PDB entry 5U7W | X-ray diffraction, 1.76 A resolution | chain A

Chain A:
Molecule: Apyrase
From: Trifolium repens
Notes: EC 3.6.1.5
UniProt: B9U139 (B9U139_TRIRP); residues 2-418 here correspond to UniProt positions 39-455 (UniProt number = residue number + 37)
Amino-acid sequence (426 residues; row label = number of the first residue in the row):
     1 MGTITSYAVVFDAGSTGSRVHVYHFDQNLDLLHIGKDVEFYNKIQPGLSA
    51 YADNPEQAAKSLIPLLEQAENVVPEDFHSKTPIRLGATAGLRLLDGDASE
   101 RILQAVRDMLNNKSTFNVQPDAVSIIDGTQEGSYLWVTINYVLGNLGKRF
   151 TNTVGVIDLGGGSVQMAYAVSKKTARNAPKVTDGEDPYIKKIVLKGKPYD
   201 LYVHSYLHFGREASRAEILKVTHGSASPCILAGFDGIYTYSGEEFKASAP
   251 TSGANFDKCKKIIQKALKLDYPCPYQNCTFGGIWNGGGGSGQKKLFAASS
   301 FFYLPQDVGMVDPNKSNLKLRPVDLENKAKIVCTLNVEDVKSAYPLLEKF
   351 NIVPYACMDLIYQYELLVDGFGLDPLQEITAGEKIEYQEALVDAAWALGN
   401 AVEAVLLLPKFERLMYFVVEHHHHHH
Disordered / not traced: 1-3, 181-184, 413-426
Sequence notes: initiating methionine (1); expression tag (419-426)
Disulfides: Cys229-Cys259, Cys273-Cys278, Cys333-Cys357
Residues lining bound ligands: adenine (ADE): Tyr303, Gln306, Asp307, Phe350, Glu383

Overview:
Chain A binds adenine.
Chain A is Apyrase (Trifolium repens); the structure, Crystal structure of a nucleoside triphosphate
diphosphohydrolase (NTPDase) from the legume Trifolium repens in complex with ..., was determined by X-ray
diffraction together with 5U7V and 5U7X from the same study.
